5KFO - chains A and P of the 3 polymer chains in the assembly; structure by X-ray diffraction, 1.52 A resolution.

[Chain A]
Name: DNA polymerase eta
Organism: Homo sapiens
Notes: EC 2.7.7.7
Reference sequence: Q9Y253 (POLH_HUMAN); residues 1-432 here = UniProt positions 1-432
Chain sequence (435 residues; each row starts with the number of its first residue; numbers below 1 keep their minus sign (Gly-2 is residue -2)):
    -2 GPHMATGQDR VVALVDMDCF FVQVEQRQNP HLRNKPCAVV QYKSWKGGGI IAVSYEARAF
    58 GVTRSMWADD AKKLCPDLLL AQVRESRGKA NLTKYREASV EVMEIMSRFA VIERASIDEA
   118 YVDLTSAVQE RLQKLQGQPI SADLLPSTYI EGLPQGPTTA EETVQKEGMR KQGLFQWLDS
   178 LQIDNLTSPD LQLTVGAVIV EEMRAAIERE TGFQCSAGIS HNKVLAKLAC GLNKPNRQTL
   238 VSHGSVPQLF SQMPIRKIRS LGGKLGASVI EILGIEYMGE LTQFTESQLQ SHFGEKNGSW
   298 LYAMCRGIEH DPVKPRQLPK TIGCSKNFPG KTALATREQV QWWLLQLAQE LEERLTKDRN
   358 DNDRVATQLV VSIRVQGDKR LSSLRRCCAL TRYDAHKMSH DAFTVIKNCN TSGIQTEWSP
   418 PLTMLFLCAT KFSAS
Not modelled in the structure: 154-160
Construct notes: expression tag (-2 to 0)
Curated features (UniProtKB/Swiss-Prot):
  - binding site (Mg(2+)): Asp13, Met14, Asp115, Glu116
  - binding site (Mn(2+)): Asp13, Met14, Asp115, Glu116
  - binding site (a 2'-deoxyribonucleoside 5'-triphosphate): Arg61
  - natural variant: Val37 (deletion: In XPV), Leu75 (deletion: In XPV), Arg93 (R93P: In XPV), Arg111 (R111H: In XPV), Thr122 (T122P: In XPV), Gly153 (G153D: In a breast cancer sample), Thr191 (T191P: In XPV), Gly263 (G263V: In XPV), Val266 (V266D: In XPV), Gly295 (G295R: In XPV), Arg361 (R361S: In XPV)
  - mutagenesis: Tyr52 (Y52A/F: Reduces DNA polymerase activity; Y52E: Reduces DNA polymerase activity. Increases fidelity of replication and reduces translesion bypass), Arg61 (R61A: Reduces enzymatic activity by two-thirds), Ser62 (S62G: Increased DNA polymerase activity and translesion bypass compared to wild-type), Ala68 (A68S/V: Severe reduction in thymine dimer translesion bypass), Asn324 to Pro326 (Reduces binding to chromatin and to monoubiquitinated PCNA. Abolishes binding to monoubiquitinated PCNA; when associated with 705-E--H-713 Del)

[Chain P]
Molecule: 8-nt DNA strand
Sequence (8 nucleotides; numbered 1 to 8; the number before each row is that of its first residue):
     1 AGCGTCAT

[How chain A and chain P interact]
Contacting residue pairs - 23 pairs, chain A then chain P:
  Ser113(A) - DT8(P)  hydrogen bond to the phosphate
  Asp115(A) - DT8(P)  phosphate contact
  Glu116(A) - DT8(P)  phosphate contact
  Lys224(A) - DT8(P)  salt bridge to the phosphate
  Ile255(A) - DA7(P)  phosphate contact
  Arg256(A) - DA7(P)  phosphate contact
  Arg256(A) - DT8(P)  phosphate contact
  Ser257(A) - DC6(P)  phosphate contact
  Ser257(A) - DA7(P)  hydrogen bond to the phosphate
  Leu258(A) - DA7(P)  hydrogen bond to the phosphate
  Gly259(A) - DA7(P)  hydrogen bond to the phosphate
  Gly260(A) - DC6(P)  phosphate contact
  Gly260(A) - DA7(P)  phosphate contact
  Lys261(A) - DT5(P)  salt bridge to the phosphate
  Lys261(A) - DC6(P)  hydrogen bond to the phosphate
  Leu262(A) - DC6(P)  hydrogen bond to the phosphate
  Arg377(A) - DG4(P)  salt bridge to the phosphate
  Leu381(A) - DC3(P)  phosphate contact
  Arg382(A) - DG2(P)  sugar contact
  Arg382(A) - DC3(P)  hydrogen bond to the phosphate
  Arg383(A) - DG2(P)  sugar contact
  Arg383(A) - DC3(P)  salt bridge to the phosphate
  Cys384(A) - DG2(P)  phosphate contact
Also at the interface, not in a pair above, chain A (22 interface residues in all): Asp13, Tyr118, Leu378, Ser379, Ser380
Also at the interface, not in a pair above, chain P (8 interface residues in all): DA1

[In short]
Chain A and chain P form an interface of 22 and 8 residues respectively, with 7 hydrogen bonds and 4 salt
bridges. Polar contacts include Ser113(A)-DT8(P), Ser257(A)-DA7(P) and Leu258(A)-DA7(P).
Chain A is DNA polymerase eta (Homo sapiens) and chain P is an 8-nt DNA strand; the structure, Human DNA
polymerase eta-DNA ternary complex with Sp-dATP-alpha-S: reaction with 1 mM Mn2+ for 1800s, was determined by
X-ray diffraction, deposited together with 5KFA, 5KFB, 5KFC, 5KFD, 5KFE, 5KFF and 28 further entries.
